3ZDG - chains L and M of the 5 polymer chains in the assembly; structure by X-ray diffraction, 2.48 A resolution.

== Chain L (and M) ==
Name: Acetylcholine binding protein
From: Lymnaea stagnalis
Notes: chain M of this document is another copy of the same molecule, construct and numbering; everything in this record applies to it too
Reference sequence: P58154 (ACHP_LYMST); residues 1-210 here correspond to UniProt positions 20-229 (UniProt number = residue number + 19)
Amino-acid sequence (210 residues; row label = number of the first residue in the row):
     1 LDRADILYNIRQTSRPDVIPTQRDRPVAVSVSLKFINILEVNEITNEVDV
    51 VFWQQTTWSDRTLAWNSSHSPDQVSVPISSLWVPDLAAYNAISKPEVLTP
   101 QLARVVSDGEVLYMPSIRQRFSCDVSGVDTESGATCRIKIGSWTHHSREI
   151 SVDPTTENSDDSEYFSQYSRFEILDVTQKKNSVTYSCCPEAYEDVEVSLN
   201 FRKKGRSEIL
Unresolved in the structure: 156-160, 205-210
Disulfides: Cys123-Cys136, Cys187-Cys188
Small-molecule neighbours:
  - 3-(dimethylamino)butyl dimethylcarbamate (XRX), molecule 1: Trp53, Arg104, Leu112, Met114
  - 3-(dimethylamino)butyl dimethylcarbamate (XRX), molecule 2: Tyr89, Ser142, Trp143, Thr144, Tyr185, Cys187, Cys188, Tyr192
Swiss-Prot annotation at these positions:
  - glycosylation: Asn66 (N-linked (GlcNAc...) asparagine)

== How chain L and chain M interact ==
Residue-residue contacts - 47 pairs, chain L then chain M:
  Arg15(L) - Ala4(M)  hydrogen bond (side chain-backbone)
  Arg15(L) - Leu7(M)
  Arg15(L) - Tyr8(M)
  Asp17(L) - Leu7(M)
  Val18(L) - Ala4(M)  hydrophobic
  Val18(L) - Leu7(M)  hydrophobic
  Ile19(L) - Arg3(M)
  Thr21(L) - Arg3(M)
  Ile44(L) - Arg170(M)
  Asn46(L) - Tyr168(M)  hydrogen bond (side chain-backbone)
  Glu47(L) - Leu39(M)
  Asp85(L) - Pro100(M)
  Asp85(L) - Leu102(M)
  Leu86(L) - Pro100(M)
  Ala87(L) - Thr99(M)
  Ala87(L) - Pro100(M)
  Ala91(L) - Leu98(M)
  Ile92(L) - Leu39(M)  hydrophobic
  Ile92(L) - Arg118(M)  hydrogen bond (backbone-side chain)
  Ser93(L) - Glu96(M)
  Ser93(L) - Leu98(M)
  Lys94(L) - Glu96(M)  hydrogen bond (backbone-side chain)
  Lys94(L) - Val97(M)  hydrogen bond (side chain-backbone)
  Lys94(L) - Leu98(M)
  Ser122(L) - Asn37(M)  hydrogen bond
  Ser122(L) - Ser166(M)  hydrogen bond
  Asp124(L) - Tyr168(M)
  Arg137(L) - Gln167(M)
  Arg137(L) - Tyr168(M)  hydrogen bond
  Trp143(L) - Trp53(M)
  Trp143(L) - Thr99(M)
  Trp143(L) - Met114(M)  hydrogen bond (side chain-backbone)
  Trp143(L) - Ser116(M)
  Thr144(L) - Ser75(M)  hydrogen bond
  Thr144(L) - Leu102(M)
  Thr144(L) - Arg104(M)
  His145(L) - Ser75(M)
  His145(L) - Arg104(M)
  His146(L) - Arg104(M)
  Glu149(L) - Arg3(M)  salt bridge
  Glu149(L) - Arg104(M)  salt bridge
  Tyr185(L) - Tyr164(M)
  Ser186(L) - Glu163(M)  hydrogen bond
  Ser186(L) - Tyr164(M)  hydrogen bond (backbone-side chain)
  Cys187(L) - Gln55(M)
  Cys187(L) - Met114(M)  hydrophobic
  Glu190(L) - Gln73(M)
Other interface residues (no listed pair), chain L (33 interface residues in all): Asp24, Thr45, Tyr89, Pro95, Cys123, Cys188
Other interface residues (no listed pair), chain M (29 interface residues in all): Val51, Leu112, Pro115

== Summary ==
The interface between chain L and chain M involves 33 residues on one side and 29 on the other, with 12
hydrogen bonds and 2 salt bridges. Polar contacts include Glu149(L)-Arg3(M), Glu149(L)-Arg104(M) and
Arg15(L)-Ala4(M). Chain L binds 3-(dimethylamino)butyl dimethylcarbamate.
Both chains are Acetylcholine binding protein (Lymnaea stagnalis). Entry 3ZDG (Crystal Structure of Ls-AChBP
complexed with carbamoylcholine analogue 3-(dimethylamino)butyl dimethylcarbamate (DMABC)) was determined by
X-ray diffraction, deposited together with 3ZDH.
